3E64 - chain A; structure by X-ray diffraction, 1.80 A resolution.

== Chain A ==
Molecule: Tyrosine-protein kinase JAK2
Organism: Homo sapiens
Notes: EC 2.7.10.2; fragment: CATALYTIC DOMAIN to 1131)
Reference sequence: O60674 (JAK2_HUMAN); residues 839-1131 here = UniProt positions 839-1131
Chain sequence (293 residues; numbered 839 to 1131; the number before each row is that of its first residue):
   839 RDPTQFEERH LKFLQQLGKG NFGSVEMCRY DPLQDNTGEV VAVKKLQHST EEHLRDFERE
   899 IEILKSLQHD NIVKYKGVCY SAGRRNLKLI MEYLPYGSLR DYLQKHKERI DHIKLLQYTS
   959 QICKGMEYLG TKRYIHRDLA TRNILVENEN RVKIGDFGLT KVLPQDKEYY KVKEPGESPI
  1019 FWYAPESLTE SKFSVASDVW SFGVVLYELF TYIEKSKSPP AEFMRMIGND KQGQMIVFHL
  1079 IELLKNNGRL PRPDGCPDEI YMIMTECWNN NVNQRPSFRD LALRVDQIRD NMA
Modified residues: Tyr1007 (o-phosphotyrosine; PTR); Tyr1008 (o-phosphotyrosine; PTR)
Residues lining bound ligands: 5B3 (4-(3-amino-1H-indazol-5-yl)-N-tert-butylbenzenesulfonamide): Leu855, Gly856, Lys857, Gly858, Asn859, Gly861, Ser862, Val863, Ala880, Lys882, Val911, Met929, Glu930, Tyr931, Leu932, Gly935, Arg980, Asn981, Leu983, Gly993, Asp994
Swiss-Prot annotation at these positions:
  - active site: Asp976 (Proton acceptor)
  - binding site (ATP): Leu855 to Val863, Lys882
  - modified residue (Phosphotyrosine): Tyr868, Tyr966, Tyr972, Tyr1007, Tyr1008
  - mutagenesis: Lys882 (K882E: Loss of ability to up-regulate potassium voltage-gated channel activity of KCNA3)

== In short ==
Bound to chain A: compound 5B3. Curated annotation (UniProt) lists active-site residue Asp976, 10 ATP-binding
residues and one mutagenesis site.
Chain A is Tyrosine-protein kinase JAK2 (Homo sapiens); the structure, Fragment based discovery of JAK-2
inhibitors, was determined by X-ray diffraction (same publication as 3E62 and 3E63).
